Entry 4XBW (X-ray diffraction, 1.99 A resolution); this record covers chain A.

== Chain A ==
Molecule: Ribonucleotide reductase small subunit
Organism: Geobacillus kaustophilus (strain HTA426)
Notes: EC 1.17.4.1
UniProtKB: Q5KW80 (Q5KW80_GEOKA); numbering as in UniProt (aligned over 1-302)
Amino-acid sequence (316 residues; numbered -13 to 302; the number before each row is that of its first residue; numbers below 1 keep their minus sign (Met-13 is residue -13)):
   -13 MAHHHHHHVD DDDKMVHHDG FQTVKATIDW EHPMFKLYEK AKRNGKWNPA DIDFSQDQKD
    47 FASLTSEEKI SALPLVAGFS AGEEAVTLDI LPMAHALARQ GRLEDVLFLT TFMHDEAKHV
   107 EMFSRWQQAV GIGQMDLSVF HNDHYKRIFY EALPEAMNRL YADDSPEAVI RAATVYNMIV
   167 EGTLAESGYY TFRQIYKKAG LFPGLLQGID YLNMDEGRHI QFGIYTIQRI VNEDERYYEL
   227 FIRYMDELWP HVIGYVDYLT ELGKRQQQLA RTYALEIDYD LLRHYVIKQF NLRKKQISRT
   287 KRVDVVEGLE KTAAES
Unresolved in the structure: -13 to 12, 287-302
Sequence notes: initiating methionine (-13); expression tag (-12 to 0)
Metal / ion sites: Mn2+ site 1: Glu69, Glu102, His105, Glu202 (together with palmitic acid); Mn2+ site 2: Glu102, Glu167, Glu202, His205 (together with palmitic acid); Mn2+ site 3 near His130 (its only coordinating residue here)
Ligand contacts: palmitic acid: Leu61, Gly64, Phe65, Gly68, Glu69, Val72, Glu102, His105, Phe135, Tyr162, Val166, Glu167, Leu170, Ala171, Ser173, Gly174, Tyr175, Thr177, Glu202, His205, Tyr241, Val242, Leu245, Thr246, Tyr265, Leu268, Val272
Reported in the primary citation:
  - Mn2+ coordination: Glu202
  - conformationally variable residues (side-chain flip): Leu61, Tyr175, Leu198, Ile206

== In short ==
Chain A binds palmitic acid. Glu69, Glu102, His105 and Glu202 form the Mn2+ site 1. Glu102, Glu167, Glu202 and
His205 coordinate Mn2+ site 2. From the paper: Mn2+ coordination by Glu202; conformational variability at
Leu61, Tyr175 and Leu198 among others.
Chain A is Ribonucleotide reductase small subunit (Geobacillus kaustophilus (strain HTA426)); the structure,
R2-like ligand-binding oxidase with aerobically reconstituted dimanganese cofactor, was determined by X-ray
diffraction (same publication as 4XB9, 4XBV, 5DCO, 5DCR and 5DCS).
